7U1B - chain A; structure by X-ray diffraction, 2.62 A resolution.

# Chain A
Name: Beta-lactamase domain-containing protein
Source organism: Caulobacter vibrioides
Notes: fragment: estG, Esterase for Stress Tolerance acting on glucans
UniProt: Q9A800 (Q9A800_CAUVC); residues 1-462 here correspond to UniProt positions 29-490 (UniProt number = residue number + 28)
Chain sequence (469 residues; row label = number of the first residue in the row):
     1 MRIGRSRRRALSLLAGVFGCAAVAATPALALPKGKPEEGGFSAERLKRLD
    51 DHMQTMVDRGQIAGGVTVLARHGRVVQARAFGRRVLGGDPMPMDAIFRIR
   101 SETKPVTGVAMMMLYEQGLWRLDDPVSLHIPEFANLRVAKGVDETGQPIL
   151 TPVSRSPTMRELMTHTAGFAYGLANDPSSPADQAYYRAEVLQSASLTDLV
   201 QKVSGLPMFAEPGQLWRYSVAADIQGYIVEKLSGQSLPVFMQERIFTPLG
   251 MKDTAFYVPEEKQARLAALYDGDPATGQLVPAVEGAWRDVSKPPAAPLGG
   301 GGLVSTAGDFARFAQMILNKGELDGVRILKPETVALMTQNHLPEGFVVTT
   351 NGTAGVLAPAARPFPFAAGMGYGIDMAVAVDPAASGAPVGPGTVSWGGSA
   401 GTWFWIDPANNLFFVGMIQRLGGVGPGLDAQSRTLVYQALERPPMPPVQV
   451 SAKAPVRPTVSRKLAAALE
Not modelled in the structure: 1-29, 354-366, 446-469
Construct notes: expression tag (463-469)
Residues lining bound ligands: hexatantalum dodecabromide (TBR): K47, D50, D51, Q54
What the authors report for this chain:
  - conformationally variable residues (loop rearrangement): G272 to T276
  - catalytic residues: S101
  - catalytic residues: Y218 (proposed by the authors, not directly observed)
  - mutagenesis - S101A: abolished catalytic activity on pNB
  - mutagenesis - S101A: decreased growth in response to beta-lactam

# In short
Chain A binds hexatantalum dodecabromide. From the paper: catalytic residues S101 and Y218; S101A abolishes
catalytic activity on pNB.
Chain A is Beta-lactamase domain-containing protein (Caulobacter vibrioides); the structure, Crystal structure
of EstG in complex with tantalum cluster, was determined by X-ray diffraction together with 7U1C and 7UDA from
the same study.
